3MGI - chains A and P of the 4 polymer chains in the assembly; structure by X-ray diffraction, 2.60 A resolution.

[Chain A]
Name: DNA polymerase lambda
From: Homo sapiens
Notes: EC 2.7.7.7, 4.2.99.-; fragment: Loop mutant of DNA polymerase lambda; engineered mutation(s): SQEENGQQQ to KGET
UniProt: Q9UGP5 (DPOLL_HUMAN); residue numbers follow UniProt; this construct covers 242-462, 472-575
Chain sequence (329 residues; numbered 242 to 575; 5 numbers in that range are skipped by the numbering (no residue carries them; nothing is unmodelled there); the number before each row is that of its first residue):
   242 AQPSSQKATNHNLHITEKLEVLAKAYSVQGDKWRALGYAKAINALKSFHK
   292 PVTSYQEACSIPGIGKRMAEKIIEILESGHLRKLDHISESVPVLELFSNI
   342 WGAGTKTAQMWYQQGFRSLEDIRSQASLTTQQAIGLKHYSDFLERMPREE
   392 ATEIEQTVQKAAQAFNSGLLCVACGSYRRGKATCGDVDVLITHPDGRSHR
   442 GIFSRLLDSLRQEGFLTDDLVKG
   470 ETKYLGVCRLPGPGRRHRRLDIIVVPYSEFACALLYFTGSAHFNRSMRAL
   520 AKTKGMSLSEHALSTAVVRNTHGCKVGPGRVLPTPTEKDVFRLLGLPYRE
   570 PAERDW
Disordered / not traced: 242-251
Metal / ion sites: Na+: Ser339, Ile341, Ala344 (shared with DA5(P) of chain P); Mg2+: Asp427, Asp429 (together with 2',3'-dideoxy-thymidine-5'-triphosphate)
Small-molecule neighbours: 2',3'-dideoxy-thymidine-5'-triphosphate (D3T): Arg386, Gly416, Ser417, Arg420, Thr424, Cys425, Gly426, Asp427, Asp429, Tyr505, Phe506, Thr507, Gly508, Ser509, Ala510, Asn513, Arg517
From the paper describing this entry:
  - catalytic residues: Asp427, Asp429, Asp490

[Chain P]
Molecule: 6-nt DNA strand
Sequence (6 nucleotides; each row starts with the number of its first residue):
     1 CAGTAT
Metal / ion sites: Na+: DA5 (shared with Ser339(A), Ile341(A), Ala344(A) of chain A)

[How chain A and chain P interact]
Residue-residue contacts (17):
  Ile341(A) - DA5(P)  phosphate contact
  Trp342(A) - DA5(P)  phosphate contact
  Gly343(A) - DT4(P)  sugar contact
  Gly343(A) - DA5(P)  hydrogen bond to the phosphate
  Ala344(A) - DT4(P)  phosphate contact
  Ala344(A) - DA5(P)  phosphate contact
  Gly345(A) - DT4(P)  hydrogen bond to the phosphate
  Thr346(A) - DT4(P)  hydrogen bond to the phosphate
  Lys347(A) - DG3(P)  phosphate contact
  Lys347(A) - DT4(P)  hydrogen bond to the phosphate
  Thr348(A) - DT4(P)  hydrogen bond to the phosphate
  Lys472(A) - DT6(P)  sugar contact
  Leu474(A) - DA5(P)  phosphate contact
  Leu474(A) - DT6(P)  sugar contact
  Arg488(A) - DT6(P)  salt bridge to the phosphate
  Asp490(A) - DT6(P)  sugar contact
  Tyr505(A) - DT6(P)  hydrogen bond to the base
Interface residues without a listed pair, chain A (15 interface residues in all): Asp427, Phe506

[Overview]
15 residues of chain A face 4 of chain P across their interface, with 6 hydrogen bonds and 1 salt bridge.
Polar pairs include Tyr505(A)-DT6(P), Gly343(A)-DA5(P) and Gly345(A)-DT4(P). Chain A binds
2',3'-dideoxy-thymidine-5'-triphosphate. Ser339(A), Ile341(A), Ala344(A) and DA5(P) coordinate Na+. Asp427(A)
and Asp429(A) coordinate Mg2+. From the paper: catalytic residues Asp427(A), Asp429(A) and Asp490(A).
Chain A is DNA polymerase lambda (Homo sapiens) and chain P is a 6-nt DNA strand; the structure, Ternary
complex of a DNA polymerase lambda loop mutant, was determined by X-ray diffraction (same publication as
3MGH).
